PDB entry 1LV8 | X-ray diffraction, 2.30 A resolution | chains B and C of the 6 polymer chains in the assembly

[Chain B]
Protein: Purine nucleoside phosphorylase
Organism: Bos taurus
Notes: EC 2.4.2.1
UniProt: P55859 (PNPH_BOVIN); residues 1001-1289 here correspond to UniProt positions 1-289 (UniProt number = residue number - 1000)
Amino-acid sequence (289 residues; row label = number of the first residue in the row):
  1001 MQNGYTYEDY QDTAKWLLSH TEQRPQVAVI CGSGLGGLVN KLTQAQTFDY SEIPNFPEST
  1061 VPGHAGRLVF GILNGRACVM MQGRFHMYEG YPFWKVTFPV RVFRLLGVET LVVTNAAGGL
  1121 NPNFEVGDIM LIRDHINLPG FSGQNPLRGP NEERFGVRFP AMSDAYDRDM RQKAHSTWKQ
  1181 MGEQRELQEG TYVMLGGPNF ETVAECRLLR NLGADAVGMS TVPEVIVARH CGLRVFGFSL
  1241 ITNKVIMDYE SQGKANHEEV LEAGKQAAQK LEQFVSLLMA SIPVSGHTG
Disordered / not traced: 1001-1002, 1249-1265, 1285-1289
Differences from the reference sequence: conflict Gln1144 (Glu144 in P55859)
UniProt features mapped onto this chain:
  - binding site (phosphate): Ser1033, His1064, Arg1084 to His1086, Ala1116, Ser1220
  - binding site (a purine D-ribonucleoside): Tyr1088, Glu1201, Met1219, Asn1243, His1257
  - site: Asn1243 (Important for substrate specificity)
  - modified residue: Met1001 (N-acetylmethionine), Ser1251 (Phosphoserine)

[Chain C]
Protein: Purine nucleoside phosphorylase
Organism: Bos taurus
Notes: EC 2.4.2.1
UniProt: P55859 (PNPH_BOVIN); residues 2001-2289 here correspond to UniProt positions 1-289 (UniProt number = residue number - 2000)
Amino-acid sequence (289 residues; numbered 2001 to 2289; the number before each row is that of its first residue):
  2001 MQNGYTYEDY QDTAKWLLSH TEQRPQVAVI CGSGLGGLVN KLTQAQTFDY SEIPNFPEST
  2061 VPGHAGRLVF GILNGRACVM MQGRFHMYEG YPFWKVTFPV RVFRLLGVET LVVTNAAGGL
  2121 NPNFEVGDIM LIRDHINLPG FSGQNPLRGP NEERFGVRFP AMSDAYDRDM RQKAHSTWKQ
  2181 MGEQRELQEG TYVMLGGPNF ETVAECRLLR NLGADAVGMS TVPEVIVARH CGLRVFGFSL
  2241 ITNKVIMDYE SQGKANHEEV LEAGKQAAQK LEQFVSLLMA SIPVSGHTG
Disordered / not traced: 2001-2002, 2249-2263, 2285-2289
Differences from the reference sequence: conflict Gln2144 (Glu144 in P55859)
UniProt features mapped onto this chain:
  - binding site (phosphate): Ser2033, His2064, Arg2084 to His2086, Ala2116, Ser2220
  - binding site (a purine D-ribonucleoside): Tyr2088, Glu2201, Met2219, Asn2243, His2257
  - site: Asn2243 (Important for substrate specificity)
  - modified residue: Met2001 (N-acetylmethionine), Ser2251 (Phosphoserine)

[Chain B / chain C interface]
Residue-residue contacts (49; chain B residue first):
  Met1087(B) - Ser2142(C)
  Met1087(B) - Gly2143(C)
  Met1087(B) - Arg2148(C)  hydrogen bond (backbone-side chain)
  Tyr1088(B) - Arg2148(C)
  Tyr1088(B) - Gly2149(C)  hydrogen bond (backbone-backbone)
  Tyr1088(B) - Arg2158(C)
  Tyr1088(B) - Phe2159(C)
  Glu1089(B) - Gly2149(C)
  Glu1089(B) - Pro2150(C)
  Glu1089(B) - Arg2158(C)
  Gly1090(B) - Arg2148(C)
  Gly1090(B) - Gly2149(C)
  Tyr1091(B) - Arg2148(C)  hydrogen bond (backbone-side chain)
  Leu1138(B) - Phe2141(C)
  Pro1139(B) - Phe2141(C)
  Pro1139(B) - Ser2142(C)
  Ser1142(B) - Ser2142(C)  hydrogen bond
  Gln1144(B) - Ser2142(C)
  Gln1144(B) - Gln2144(C)
  Leu1195(B) - Phe2141(C)
  Gly1196(B) - Gly2140(C)
  Gly1196(B) - Phe2141(C)  hydrogen bond (backbone-backbone)
  Gly1196(B) - Gly2143(C)
  Gly1197(B) - Asn2145(C)
  Pro1198(B) - Leu2147(C)  hydrophobic
  Pro1198(B) - Arg2158(C)
  Pro1198(B) - Phe2159(C)
  Asn1199(B) - Asn2145(C)  hydrogen bond
  Asn1199(B) - Pro2160(C)
  Asn1199(B) - Met2162(C)
  Phe1200(B) - Phe2159(C)  hydrophobic
  Phe1200(B) - Pro2160(C)  hydrogen bond (backbone-backbone)
  Phe1200(B) - Met2162(C)
  Glu1201(B) - Ser2163(C)
  Thr1202(B) - Asp2134(C)
  Thr1202(B) - His2135(C)  hydrogen bond (side chain-backbone)
  Thr1202(B) - Met2162(C)
  Val1203(B) - Asp2134(C)  hydrogen bond (backbone-side chain)
  Ala1204(B) - Asp2134(C)  hydrogen bond (backbone-side chain)
  Ala1204(B) - His2135(C)
  Ala1204(B) - Ile2136(C)  hydrophobic
  Ala1204(B) - Thr2191(C)
  Glu1205(B) - His2135(C)
  Glu1205(B) - Ile2136(C)
  Glu1205(B) - Asn2137(C)  hydrogen bond (side chain-backbone)
  Glu1205(B) - Phe2141(C)
  Leu1208(B) - Ile2136(C)  hydrophobic
  Leu1208(B) - Phe2141(C)  hydrophobic
  Leu1208(B) - Leu2212(C)  hydrophobic
Also at the interface, not in a pair above, chain B (26 interface residues in all): Thr1060, Pro1092, Met1194, Met1219, Ile1246
Also at the interface, not in a pair above, chain C (22 interface residues in all): Ile2226

[Overview]
26 residues of chain B face 22 of chain C across their interface, with 11 hydrogen bonds. Polar contacts
include Met1087(B)-Arg2148(C), Tyr1091(B)-Arg2148(C) and Ser1142(B)-Ser2142(C).
Both chains are Purine nucleoside phosphorylase (Bos taurus). Entry 1LV8 (Crystal structure of calf spleen
purine nucleoside phosphorylase in a new space group with full trimer ...) was determined by X-ray diffraction
together with 1LVU from the same study.
